PDB entry 3V7D | X-ray diffraction, 2.31 A resolution | chains A and B of the 3 polymer chains in the assembly

== Chain A ==
Molecule: Suppressor of kinetochore protein 1
Source organism: Saccharomyces cerevisiae
UniProtKB: P52286 (SKP1_YEAST); numbering as in UniProt; present here: 1-35, 64-194
Amino-acid sequence (169 residues; numbered -2 to 194; 28 numbers in that range are skipped by the numbering (no residue carries them; nothing is unmodelled there); the number before each row is that of its first residue; numbers below 1 keep their minus sign (Gly-2 is residue -2)):
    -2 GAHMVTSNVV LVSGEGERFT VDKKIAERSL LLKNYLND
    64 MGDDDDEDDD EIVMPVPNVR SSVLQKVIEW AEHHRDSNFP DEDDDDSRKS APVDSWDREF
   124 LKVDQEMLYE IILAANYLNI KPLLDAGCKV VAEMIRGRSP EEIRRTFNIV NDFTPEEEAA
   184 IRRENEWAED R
Disordered / not traced: -2 to 2, 64-74, 105-112, 189-194
Sequence notes: expression tag (-2 to 0)

== Chain B ==
Molecule: Cell division control protein 4
Source organism: Saccharomyces cerevisiae
UniProtKB: P07834 (CDC4_YEAST); residue numbers follow UniProt; this construct covers 263-600, 605-608, 625-744
Amino-acid sequence (464 residues; numbered 261 to 744; 20 numbers in that range are skipped by the numbering (no residue carries them; nothing is unmodelled there); the number before each row is that of its first residue):
   261 GAGTLIKDNL KRDLITSLPF EISLKIFNYL QFEDIINSLG VSQNWNKIIR KSTSLWKKLL
   321 ISENFVSPKG FNSLNLKLSQ KYPKLSQQDR LRLSFLENIF ILKNWYNPKF VPQRTTLRGH
   381 MTSVITCLQF EDNYVITGAD DKMIRVYDSI NKKFLLQLSG HDGGVWALKY AHGGILVSGS
   441 TDRTVRVWDI KKGCCTHVFE GHNSTVRCLD IVEYKNIKYI VTGSRDNTLH VWKLPKESSV
   501 PDHGEEHDYP LVFHTPEENP YFVGVLRGHM ASVRTVSGHG NIVVSGSYDN TLIVWDVAQM
   561 KCLYILSGHT DRIYSTIYDH ERKRCISASM DTTIRIWDLE
   605 NGEL
   625 MYTLQGHTAL VGLLRLSDKF LVSAAADGSI RGWDANDYSR KFSYHHTNLS AITTFYVSDN
   685 ILVSGSENQF NIYNLRSGKL VHANILKDAD QIWSVNFKGK TLVAAVEKDG QSFLEILDFS
Disordered / not traced: 261-268, 501-506
Sequence notes: expression tag (261-262); variant Glu460 (Lys in P07834); engineered mutation Leu608 (Cys in P07834)

== How chain A and chain B interact ==
Contacting residue pairs - 66 pairs, chain A then chain B:
  Asp127(A) with Leu270(B)
  Gln128(A) with Leu270(B); Lys271(B); Arg272(B), hydrogen bond (side chain-backbone); Leu274(B)
  Glu129(A) with Leu270(B), hydrogen bond (backbone-backbone); Arg272(B), salt bridge
  Tyr132(A) with Arg272(B); Leu274(B), hydrophobic; Ser277(B); Leu278(B), hydrophobic
  Ile135(A) with Leu278(B), hydrophobic; Ile282(B), hydrophobic
  Leu136(A) with Pro279(B)
  Asn139(A) with Ile282(B)
  Lys144(A) with Lys285(B)
  Asp148(A) with Lys285(B), salt bridge; Tyr289(B)
  Cys151(A) with Ile282(B), hydrophobic; Lys285(B); Ile286(B), hydrophobic; Tyr289(B), hydrophobic
  Lys152(A) with Tyr289(B)
  Val154(A) with Leu274(B), hydrophobic; Ile286(B), hydrophobic
  Ala155(A) with Ile286(B); Tyr289(B), hydrophobic; Leu290(B)
  Ile158(A) with Leu290(B), hydrophobic; Ser298(B); Trp305(B), hydrophobic
  Arg159(A) with Asp294(B)
  Gly160(A) with Asp294(B), hydrogen bond (backbone-side chain)
  Arg161(A) with Asn297(B), hydrogen bond (backbone-side chain)
  Pro163(A) with Asn297(B); Gly300(B)
  Ile166(A) with Val301(B), hydrophobic; Trp305(B), hydrophobic
  Arg167(A) with Gly300(B), hydrogen bond (side chain-backbone); Val301(B), hydrogen bond (side chain-backbone)
  Arg168(A) with Lys271(B)
  Thr169(A) with Lys271(B), hydrogen bond (backbone-side chain)
  Phe170(A) with Arg272(B); Asp273(B)
  Ile172(A) with Asp273(B); Val301(B), hydrophobic; Ser302(B); Trp305(B)
  Val173(A) with Ser302(B)
  Asp175(A) with Ser302(B); Gln303(B), hydrogen bond (side chain-backbone); Asn304(B)
  Phe176(A) with Leu299(B); Gly300(B); Val301(B); Ser302(B); Gln303(B)
  Glu180(A) with Gln303(B)
  Ile184(A) with Leu299(B); Asn306(B)
  Glu187(A) with Ile296(B); Leu353(B); Leu356(B)
  Asn188(A) with Arg310(B); Arg352(B), hydrogen bond; Leu353(B)
Other interface residues (no listed pair), chain A (36 interface residues in all): Ser113, Leu131, Leu147, Asn171, Asn174
Other interface residues (no listed pair), chain B (31 interface residues in all): Asn269, Ile275

== Summary ==
36 residues of chain A face 31 of chain B across their interface, with 9 hydrogen bonds and 2 salt bridges.
Among the polar pairs are Glu129(A)-Arg272(B), Asp148(A)-Lys285(B) and Gln128(A)-Arg272(B).
Here chain A is Suppressor of kinetochore protein 1 and chain B is Cell division control protein 4, both from
Saccharomyces cerevisiae. Entry 3V7D (Crystal Structure of ScSkp1-ScCdc4-pSic1 peptide complex) was determined
by X-ray diffraction.
